3HG1 - chains A and D of the 5 polymer chains in the assembly; structure by X-ray diffraction, 3.00 A resolution.

== Chain A ==
Protein: MHC class I antigen
Organism: Homo sapiens
UniProt: Q8WLS4 (Q8WLS4_HUMAN); residues 1-276 here correspond to UniProt positions 25-300 (UniProt number = residue number + 24)
Amino-acid sequence (276 residues; numbered 1 to 276; the number before each row is that of its first residue):
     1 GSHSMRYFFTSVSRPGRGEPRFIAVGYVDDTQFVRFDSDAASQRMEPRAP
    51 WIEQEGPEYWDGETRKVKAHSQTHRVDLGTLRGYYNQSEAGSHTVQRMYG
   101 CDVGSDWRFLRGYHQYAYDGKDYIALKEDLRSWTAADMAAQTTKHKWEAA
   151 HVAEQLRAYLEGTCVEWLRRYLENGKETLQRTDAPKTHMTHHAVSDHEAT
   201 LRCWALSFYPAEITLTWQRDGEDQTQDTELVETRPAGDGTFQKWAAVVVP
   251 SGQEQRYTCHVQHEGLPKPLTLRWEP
Disulfides: Cys-101/Cys-164, Cys-203/Cys-259

== Chain D ==
Protein: T-cell receptor, alpha chain
Organism: Homo sapiens
Amino-acid sequence (194 residues; each row starts with the number of its first residue):
     2 QEVEQNSGPLSVPEGAIASLNCTYSDRGSQSFFWYRQYSGKSPELIMFIY
    52 SNGDKEDGRFTAQLNKASQYVSLLIRDSQPSDSATYLCAVNVAGKSTFGD
   102 GTTLTVKPNIQNPDPAVYQLRDSKSSDKSVCLFTDFDSQTNVSQSKDSDV
   152 YITDKCVLDMRSMDFKSNSAVAWSNKSDFACANAFNNSIIPEDT
Disulfides: Cys-23/Cys-89, Cys-132/Cys-182

== How chain A and chain D interact ==
Contacting residue pairs - 13 pairs, chain A then chain D:
  Gly-62(A) with Ala-94(D)
  Arg-65(A) with Ala-94(D), hydrogen bond (side chain-backbone); Lys-96(D)
  Lys-66(A) with Gln-31(D)
  His-151(A) with Tyr-51(D)
  Glu-154(A) with Tyr-51(D)
  Gln-155(A) with Tyr-51(D)
  Ala-158(A) with Tyr-51(D)
  Tyr-159(A) with Gln-31(D)
  Thr-163(A) with Gln-31(D)
  Glu-166(A) with Arg-28(D), salt bridge
  Trp-167(A) with Arg-28(D); Gly-29(D)
Interface residues without a listed pair, chain D (9 interface residues in all): Asp-27, Lys-67, Gly-95
From the paper, about this interface:
  - residue pairs: His-151(A)/Tyr-51(D), Glu-166(A)/Arg-28(D) (salt bridge), Trp-167(A)/Arg-28(D)

== Summary ==
Chain A and chain D form an interface of 11 and 9 residues respectively; the contacts include 1 hydrogen bond
and 1 salt bridge. Polar contacts include Glu-166(A)/Arg-28(D) and Arg-65(A)/Ala-94(D). The paper describes
contacts between His-151(A) and Tyr-51(D) and Trp-167(A) and Arg-28(D); a salt bridge between Glu-166(A) and
Arg-28(D).
Chain A is MHC class I antigen and chain D is T-cell receptor, alpha chain, both from Homo sapiens; the
structure, Germline-governed recognition of a cancer epitope by an immunodominant human T cell receptor, was
determined by X-ray diffraction.
